PDB entry 2WC0 | X-ray diffraction, 2.80 A resolution | chains C and D of the 3 polymer chains in the assembly

Chain C:
Molecule: Insulin A chain
UniProt: P01308 (INS_HUMAN); residues 1-21 here correspond to UniProt positions 90-110 (UniProt number = residue number + 89)
Amino-acid sequence (21 residues; row label = number of the first residue in the row):
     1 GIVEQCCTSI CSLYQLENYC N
Disulfides: Cys6-Cys11

Chain D:
Molecule: Insulin B chain
UniProt: P01308 (INS_HUMAN); residues 1-30 here correspond to UniProt positions 25-54 (UniProt number = residue number + 24)
Amino-acid sequence (30 residues; numbered 1 to 30; the number before each row is that of its first residue):
     1 FVNQHLCGSH LVEALYLVCG ERGFFYTPKT
Disordered / not traced: 21-30
Metal / ion sites: Zn2+: Phe1 (shared with 3 residues of chain A)

How chain C and chain D interact:
Cross-chain cystine bridges: Cys7(C)-Cys7(D), Cys20(C)-Cys19(D)
Residue-residue contacts (23):
  Glu4(C) - Leu6(D)
  Glu4(C) - Gly8(D)  hydrogen bond (side chain-backbone)
  Glu4(C) - Leu11(D)
  Cys6(C) - His5(D)
  Cys6(C) - Leu6(D)  hydrogen bond (backbone-backbone)
  Cys6(C) - Leu11(D)  hydrophobic
  Cys7(C) - His5(D)
  Cys7(C) - Leu6(D)  hydrogen bond (backbone-backbone)
  Cys7(C) - Cys7(D)  disulfide
  Thr8(C) - His5(D)
  Ile10(C) - Asn3(D)
  Ile10(C) - Gln4(D)
  Ile10(C) - His5(D)
  Cys11(C) - Phe1(D)
  Cys11(C) - Asn3(D)
  Ser12(C) - Phe1(D)
  Leu13(C) - Phe1(D)
  Leu13(C) - Val18(D)  hydrophobic
  Leu16(C) - Leu6(D)  hydrophobic
  Leu16(C) - Leu11(D)  hydrophobic
  Leu16(C) - Leu15(D)
  Tyr19(C) - Leu15(D)  hydrophobic
  Cys20(C) - Cys19(D)  disulfide
Other interface residues (no listed pair), chain C (13 interface residues in all): Ser9, Glu17

Overview:
13 residues of chain C and 11 residues of chain D are in contact; the contacts include 2 disulfide bonds and 3
hydrogen bonds. Among the polar pairs are Glu4(C)-Gly8(D), Cys6(C)-Leu6(D) and Cys7(C)-Leu6(D).
Here chain C is Insulin A chain and chain D is Insulin B chain. Entry 2WC0 (crystal structure of human insulin
degrading enzyme in complex with iodinated insulin) was determined by X-ray diffraction, deposited together
with 2WBY.
